Entry 1T8I (X-ray diffraction, 3.00 A resolution); this record covers chains C and A of the 4 polymer chains in the assembly.

# Chain C
Molecule: 12-nt DNA strand
Sequence (12 nucleotides; numbered 11 to 22; the number before each row is that of its first residue):
    11 XGAAAAATTTTT
Modified residues: TGP (5'-thio-2'-deoxy-guanosine phosphonic acid) at position 11

# Chain A
Name: DNA topoisomerase I
From: Homo sapiens
Notes: EC 5.99.1.2
UniProtKB: P11387 (TOP1_HUMAN); residue numbers follow UniProt; this construct covers 174-765
Sequence (592 residues; each row starts with the number of its first residue):
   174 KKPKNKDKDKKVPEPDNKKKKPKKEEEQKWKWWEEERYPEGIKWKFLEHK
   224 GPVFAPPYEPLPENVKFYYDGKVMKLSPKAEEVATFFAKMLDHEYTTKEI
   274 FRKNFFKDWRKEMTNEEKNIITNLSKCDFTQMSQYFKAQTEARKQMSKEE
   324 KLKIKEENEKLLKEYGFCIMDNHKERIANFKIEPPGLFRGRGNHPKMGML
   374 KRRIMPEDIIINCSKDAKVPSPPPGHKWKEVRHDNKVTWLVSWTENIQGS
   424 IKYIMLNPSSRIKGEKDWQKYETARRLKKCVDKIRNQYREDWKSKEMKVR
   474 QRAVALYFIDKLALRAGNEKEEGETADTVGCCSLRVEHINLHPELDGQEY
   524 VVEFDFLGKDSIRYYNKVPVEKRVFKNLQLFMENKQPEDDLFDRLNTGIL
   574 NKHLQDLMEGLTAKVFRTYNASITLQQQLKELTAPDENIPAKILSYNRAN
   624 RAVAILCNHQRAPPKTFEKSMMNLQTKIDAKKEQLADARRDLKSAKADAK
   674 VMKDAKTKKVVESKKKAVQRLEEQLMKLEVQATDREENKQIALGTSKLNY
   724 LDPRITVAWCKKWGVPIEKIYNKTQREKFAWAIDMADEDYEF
Unresolved in the structure: 174-200
Differences from the reference sequence: modified residue (723)
Modified residues: Tyr723 (o-phosphotyrosine; PTR)
Residues lining bound ligands: camptothecin (EHD; 4-ethyl-4-hydroxy-1,12-dihydro-4H-2-oxa-6,12a-diaza-dibenzo[b,h]fluorene-3,13-dione): Arg364, Lys532, Asp533, Thr718, Asn722, Tyr723

# Chain C / chain A interface
Contacting residue pairs - 16 pairs, chain C then chain A:
  TGP_11(C) with Arg364(A); Gly717(A); Thr718(A)
  DG12(C) with Ala715(A), phosphate contact; Gly717(A), hydrogen bond to the phosphate; Thr718(A), hydrogen bond to the phosphate
  DA13(C) with Arg634(A), salt bridge to the phosphate; Ala635(A), hydrogen bond to the phosphate
  DA14(C) with Lys638(A), phosphate contact
  DA16(C) with Thr313(A), phosphate contact; Arg316(A), salt bridge to the phosphate
  DA17(C) with Lys324(A), salt bridge to the phosphate; Lys328(A), phosphate contact
  DT18(C) with Lys324(A), salt bridge to the phosphate; Lys328(A), salt bridge to the phosphate
  DT21(C) with Lys650(A), sugar contact
Other interface residues (no listed pair), chain A (13 interface residues in all): Leu721

# In short
8 residues of chain C and 13 residues of chain A are in contact; the contacts include 3 hydrogen bonds and 5
salt bridges. Polar pairs include DG12(C)-Gly717(A), DG12(C)-Thr718(A) and DA13(C)-Ala635(A). Bound to chain
A: camptothecin.
Chain C is a 12-nt DNA strand and chain A is DNA topoisomerase I (Homo sapiens); the structure, Human DNA
Topoisomerase I (70 Kda) In Complex With The Poison Camptothecin and Covalent Complex With ..., was determined
by X-ray diffraction (same publication as 1SC7 and 1SEU).
